PDB entry 4DGC | X-ray diffraction, 2.65 A resolution | chains A and F

== Chain A ==
Molecule: TRIMCyp
From: Macaca mulatta
Notes: EC 5.2.1.8; fragment: cyclophilin domain
UniProt: B0LJC8 (B0LJC8_MACMU); residues 1-165 here correspond to UniProt positions 304-468 (UniProt number = residue number + 303)
Chain sequence (165 residues; row label = number of the first residue in the row):
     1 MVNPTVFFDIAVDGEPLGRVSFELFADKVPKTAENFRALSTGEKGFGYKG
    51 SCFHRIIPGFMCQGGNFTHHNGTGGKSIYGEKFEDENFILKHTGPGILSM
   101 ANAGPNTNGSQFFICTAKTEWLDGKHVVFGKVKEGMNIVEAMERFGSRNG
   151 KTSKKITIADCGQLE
Unresolved in the structure: 1, 165

== Chain F ==
Molecule: cyclosporin A
Chain sequence (11 residues; row label = number of the first residue in the row):
     1 ALLVTAGLVLA
Covalent attachments: covalent link Ala1-Ala11
Modified residues: Ala1 (D-alanine; DAL); Leu2, Leu3, Leu8, Leu10 (N-methylleucine; MLE); Val4 (N-methylvaline; MVA); Thr5 (4-methyl-4-[(E)-2-butenyl]-4,N-methyl-threonine; BMT); Ala6 (alpha-aminobutyric acid; ABA); Gly7 (sarcosine; SAR)

== How chain A and chain F interact ==
Residue-residue contacts - 21 pairs, chain A then chain F:
  Arg55(A) - Leu3(F)  hydrogen bond (side chain-backbone)
  Arg55(A) - Val4(F)
  Arg55(A) - Thr5(F)
  Arg55(A) - Val9(F)
  Phe60(A) - Leu2(F)
  Phe60(A) - Leu3(F)
  Phe60(A) - Val4(F)
  Gln63(A) - Val4(F)
  Gln63(A) - Thr5(F)  hydrogen bond (side chain-backbone)
  Ala101(A) - Val4(F)
  Ala101(A) - Ala6(F)
  Asn102(A) - Val4(F)
  Asn102(A) - Thr5(F)
  Asn102(A) - Ala6(F)  hydrogen bond (backbone-backbone)
  Ala103(A) - Thr5(F)
  Gln111(A) - Ala6(F)
  Phe113(A) - Val4(F)
  Trp121(A) - Leu2(F)  hydrogen bond (side chain-backbone)
  Leu122(A) - Leu3(F)
  Leu122(A) - Val4(F)
  His126(A) - Val4(F)
Interface residues without a listed pair, chain A (14 interface residues in all): Ile57, Met61, Gly104
Interface residues without a listed pair, chain F (7 interface residues in all): Leu8

== Overview ==
14 residues of chain A face 7 of chain F across their interface; the contacts include 4 hydrogen bonds. Among
the polar pairs are Arg55(A)-Leu3(F), Gln63(A)-Thr5(F) and Trp121(A)-Leu2(F).
Here chain A is TRIMCyp (Macaca mulatta) and chain F is cyclosporin A. Entry 4DGC (TRIMCyp cyclophilin domain
from Macaca mulatta: cyclosporin A complex) was determined by X-ray diffraction (same publication as 4DGA,
4DGB, 4DGD and 4DGE).
